7YOT - chains B and A of the 5 polymer chains in the assembly; structure by electron microscopy, 3.00 A resolution.

== Chain B ==
Protein: NDV P protein
From: Avian orthoavulavirus 1
UniProt: A0A0S2UXI9 (A0A0S2UXI9_9MONO); residues 1-399 here = UniProt positions 1-399
Chain sequence (399 residues; each row starts with the number of its first residue):
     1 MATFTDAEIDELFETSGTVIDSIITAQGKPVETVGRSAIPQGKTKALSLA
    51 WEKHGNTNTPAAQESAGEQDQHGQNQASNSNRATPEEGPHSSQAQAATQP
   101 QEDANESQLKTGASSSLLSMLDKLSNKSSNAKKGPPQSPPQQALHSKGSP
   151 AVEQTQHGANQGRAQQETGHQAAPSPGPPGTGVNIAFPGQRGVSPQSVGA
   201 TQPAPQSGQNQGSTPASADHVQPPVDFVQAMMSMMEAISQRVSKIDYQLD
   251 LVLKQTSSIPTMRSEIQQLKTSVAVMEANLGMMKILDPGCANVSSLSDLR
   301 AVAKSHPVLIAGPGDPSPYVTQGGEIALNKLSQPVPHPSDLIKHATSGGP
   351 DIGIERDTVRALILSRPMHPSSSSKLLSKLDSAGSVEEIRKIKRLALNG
Unresolved in the structure: 1-267, 302-399

== Chain A ==
Protein: RNA-directed RNA polymerase L
From: Avian orthoavulavirus 1
Notes: EC 2.7.7.48, 3.6.1.-, 2.7.7.88, 2.1.1.-
UniProt: A0A0S2UX53 (A0A0S2UX53_9MONO); residue numbers follow UniProt; this construct covers 1-2204
Chain sequence (2211 residues; row label = number of the first residue in the row):
     1 MAGSGSERAEHQIILPESHLSSPLVKHKLLYYWKLTGLPLPDECDFDHLI
    51 LSRQWKKILESSTPDIERMIKLGRSVHQTLSHSSKLTGILHPRCLEDLVG
   101 LDIPDSTNKFRRIEKKIQIHNTRYGEPFTRLCSYVEKKLLGSSWTHKIRR
   151 SEEFDSLRTDPAFWFHSSWSTAKFAWLHVKQIQRHLIVAARTRSASNKLV
   201 TLSHRSGQVFITPELVIVTHTNENKFTCLSQELVLMYADMMEGRDMVNII
   251 SSTAVHLRCLAEKIDDILRLVDALARDLGNQVYDVVALMEGFAYGAVQLL
   301 EPSGTFAGDFFSFNLQELRDTLICLLPQRIADSVTHAIANIFSGLEQNQA
   351 AEMLCLLRLWGHPLLESRAAAKAVRAQMCAPKMVDFDMILQVLSFFKGTI
   401 INGYRKKNAGVWPRVKAHTIYGNVIAQLHADSAEISHDIMLREYKNLSAI
   451 EFEACIEYDPVTNLSMFLKDKAIAHPRNNWLASFRRNLLSEEQKKNVQDS
   501 TSTNRLLIEFLESNDFDPYKEMEYLTTLEYLRDDSVAVSYSLKEEEVKVN
   551 GRIFAKLTKKLRNCQVMAEGILADQIAPFFQGNGVIQDSISLTKSMLAMS
   601 QLSYNSNRKRITDCKERVSSSRNHDLKGKHRRRVATFITTDLQKYCLNWR
   651 YQTIKLFAHAINQLMGLPHFFEWIHLRLMDTTMFVGDPFNPPSDPTDYDL
   701 TKVPNDDIYIVSARGGIEGLCQKLWTMISIAAIQLAAARSHCRVACMVQG
   751 DNQVIAVTREVRPDDSPESVLTQLHEASDNFFRELIHVNHLIGHNLKDRE
   801 TIRSDTFFIYSKRIFKDGAILSQVLKNSSKLVLVSGDLSENTVMSCANIS
   851 STVARLCENGLPKDFCYYLNYLMSCIQTYFDSEFSITSSTQSGSNQSWIN
   901 DIPFIHSYVLTPAQLGGLSNLQYSRLYTRNIGDPGTTAFAEVKRLEAVGL
   951 LGPNIMTNILTRPPGNGDWASLCNDPYSFNFESVASPSIVLKKHTQRVLF
  1001 ETCSNPLLSGVHTEDNEAEEKALAEYLLNQEVIHPRVAHAIMEASSVGRR
  1051 KQIQGLVDTTNTVIKIALSRKPLGIKRLARIINYSSMHAMLFRDDVFLSN
  1101 RANHPLVSSDMCSLALADYARNRSWSPLTGGRKILGVSNPDTIELVEGEI
  1151 LSISGGCSKCDSGDEQFTWFHLPSNIELTDDTSKNPPMRVPYLGSKTQER
  1201 RAASLAKIAHMSPHVKAALRASSVLIWAYGDNDINWTAALKLARSRCNIS
  1251 SEYLRLLSPLPTAGNLQHRLDDGITQMTFTPASLYRVSPYVHISNDSQRL
  1301 FTEEGVKEGNVVYQQIMLLGLSLIESLFPMTVTKTYDEITLHLHSKFSCC
  1351 IREAPVAVPFELTGVAPDLRVVASNKFMYDPNPVAEGDFARLDLAIFKSY
  1401 ELNLESYSTVELMNILSISSGKLIGQSVVSYDEETSIKNDAIIVYDNTRN
  1451 WISEAQNSDVVRLFEYAALEVLLDCSYQLYYLRVRGLNNVVLYMSDLYKN
  1501 MPGILLSNIAATISHPIIHSRLHTVGLISHDGSHQLADTDFIELSAKLLV
  1551 SCTRRVVSGLYAGNKYDLLFPSVLDDNLNEKMLQLISRLCCLYTVLFATT
  1601 REIPKIRGLPAEEKCAMLTEYLLSDAVRPLLSPEQVDSITSPSIVTFPAN
  1651 LYYMSRKSLNLIREREDRDSILALMFPQEPLFEFPLVQDIGARVKDQLTM
  1701 KPAAFLHELDLSAPARYDAYTLEQARSDCALADMGEDQLVRYLFRGVGTA
  1751 SSSWYKASHLLSVPEIRCARHGNSLYLAEGSGAIMSLLELHIPHETIYYN
  1801 TLFSNEMNPPQRHFGPTPTQFLNSVVYRNLQAEVPCKDGFVQEFRTLWRE
  1851 NTEESDLTSDKAVGYITSVVPYRSVSLLHCDIEIPPGSNQSLLDQLATNL
  1901 SLIAMHSVREGGVVIVKILYSMGYYFHLLVNLFTPCSVKGYVLSNGYACR
  1951 GDMECYVVFVMGYLGGPTFVNEVVRMAKTLIQRHGTLLAKSDETALMALF
  2001 TSQKQRVDNILSSPLPRLAKLLRRNIDTALIEAGGQPVRPFCAESLVNTL
  2051 SDITQTTQVIASHIDTVIRSVIYMEAEGDLADTVFLFTPYNLSIDGKKRT
  2101 SLKQCTRQILEVTILGLGPEDLNRVGDIISLILRGTISLEDLIPLRTYLK
  2151 MSTCPKYLKSVLGLTKLREMFSDGSMLYLTRAQQKFYMKTVGNAVKGYYN
  2201 SSKNENLYFQG
Unresolved in the structure: 1-7, 545-552, 584-587, 612-628, 888-893, 1195-1208, 1266-1277, 1303-1309, 1385-2211
Disulfide bonds: Cys1112-Cys1350, Cys1157-Cys1160
Sequence notes: expression tag (2205-2211)
Reported in the primary citation:
  - mutagenesis - R552A, I553A, Y645A, D751A, N752A: decreased catalytic activity
  - mutagenesis - D641A, E718A: unchanged catalytic activity
  - catalytic residues: Gly750 to Asn752

== Chain B / chain A interface ==
Contacting residue pairs (49):
  Leu280(B) - Asp387(A)
  Leu280(B) - Lys445(A)
  Met283(B) - Asp385(A)
  Met283(B) - Phe386(A)  hydrogen bond (backbone-backbone)
  Lys284(B) - Met383(A)
  Lys284(B) - Val384(A)
  Lys284(B) - Asp385(A)
  Ile285(B) - Lys382(A)
  Ile285(B) - Met383(A)
  Ile285(B) - Val384(A)  hydrogen bond (backbone-backbone)
  Ile285(B) - Phe386(A)  hydrophobic
  Ile285(B) - Gln652(A)
  Leu286(B) - Lys382(A)
  Leu286(B) - Met383(A)  hydrophobic
  Asp287(B) - Pro381(A)
  Asp287(B) - Lys382(A)  hydrogen bond (backbone-backbone)
  Asp287(B) - Arg650(A)  salt bridge
  Asp287(B) - Gln652(A)  hydrogen bond
  Asp287(B) - Met679(A)
  Asp287(B) - Arg714(A)  salt bridge
  Gly289(B) - Cys379(A)
  Gly289(B) - Ala380(A)
  Gly289(B) - Pro381(A)
  Gly289(B) - Arg714(A)
  Cys290(B) - Cys379(A)  hydrogen bond (backbone-backbone)
  Cys290(B) - Asn705(A)  hydrogen bond (backbone-side chain)
  Cys290(B) - Val711(A)  hydrogen bond (side chain-backbone)
  Cys290(B) - Ser712(A)  hydrogen bond (side chain-backbone)
  Cys290(B) - Arg714(A)
  Ala291(B) - Cys379(A)  hydrogen bond (backbone-backbone)
  Asn292(B) - Asn705(A)  hydrogen bond (backbone-side chain)
  Val293(B) - Pro704(A)  hydrophobic
  Val293(B) - Asn705(A)
  Ser294(B) - Asn705(A)
  Ser294(B) - Val711(A)
  Ser295(B) - Thr701(A)
  Ser295(B) - Lys702(A)
  Ser295(B) - Val703(A)
  Ser295(B) - Val711(A)
  Leu296(B) - Asp680(A)
  Leu296(B) - Thr681(A)
  Leu296(B) - Thr682(A)
  Leu296(B) - Thr701(A)
  Leu296(B) - Val711(A)
  Leu296(B) - Ser712(A)
  Ser297(B) - Thr701(A)  hydrogen bond (backbone-backbone)
  Leu299(B) - Ser712(A)
  Arg300(B) - Asp680(A)
  Arg300(B) - Thr701(A)
Also at the interface, not in a pair above, chain B (19 interface residues in all): Gly281, Pro288
Also at the interface, not in a pair above, chain A (28 interface residues in all): Ile389, Asp534, Asp706, Leu791
From the paper, about this interface:
  - specific contacts: Lys284(B)-Asp385(A), Asp287(B)-Arg650(A) (salt bridge), Asp287(B)-Arg714(A) (salt bridge)
  - interface residues, chain B: Lys284(B), Asp287(B)
  - interface residues, chain A: Asp385(A), Arg650(A), Arg714(A)

== In short ==
19 residues of chain B face 28 of chain A across their interface, with 11 hydrogen bonds and 2 salt bridges.
Polar pairs include Asp287(B)-Arg650(A), Asp287(B)-Arg714(A) and Asp287(B)-Gln652(A). The paper describes a
contact between Lys284(B) and Asp385(A); salt bridges between Asp287(B) and Arg650(A) and Asp287(B) and
Arg714(A). The paper reports the catalytic residue Gly750(A); R552A, I553A and Y645A of chain A, among others,
reduce catalytic activity; 7 substitutions were tested in all.
Here chain B is NDV P protein and chain A is RNA-directed RNA polymerase L, both from Avian orthoavulavirus 1.
Entry 7YOT (Cryo-EM structure of RNA polymerase in complex with P protein tetramer of Newcastle disease virus)
was determined by electron microscopy together with 7YOU and 7YOV from the same study.
